9F7N - chains A and B of the 7 polymer chains in the assembly; structure by electron microscopy, 3.00 A resolution.

Chain A (and B):
Name: Large T antigen
Source organism: Betapolyomavirus macacae
Notes: EC 3.6.4.-; chain B of this document is another copy of the same molecule, construct and numbering; everything in this record applies to it too
UniProt: P03070 (LT_SV40); numbering as in UniProt (aligned over 266-627)
Chain sequence (362 residues; numbered 266 to 627; the number before each row is that of its first residue):
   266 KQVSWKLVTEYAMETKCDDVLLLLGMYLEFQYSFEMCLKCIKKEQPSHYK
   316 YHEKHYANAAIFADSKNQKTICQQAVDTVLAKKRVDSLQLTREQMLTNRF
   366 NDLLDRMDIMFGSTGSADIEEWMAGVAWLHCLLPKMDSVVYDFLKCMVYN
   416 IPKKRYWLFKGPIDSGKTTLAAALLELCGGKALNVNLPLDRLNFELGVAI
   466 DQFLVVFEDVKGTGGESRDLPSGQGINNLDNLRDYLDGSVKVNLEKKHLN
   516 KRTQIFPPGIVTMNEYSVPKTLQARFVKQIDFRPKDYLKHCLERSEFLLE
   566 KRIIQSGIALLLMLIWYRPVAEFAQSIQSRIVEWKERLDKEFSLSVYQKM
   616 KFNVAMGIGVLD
Small-molecule neighbours: ATP (adenosine-5'-triphosphate): P427, I428, D429, S430, G431, K432, T433, T434, R548, P549, K550, L553, L557
Swiss-Prot annotation at these positions:
  - binding site (Zn(2+)): C302, C305, H313, H317
  - binding site (ATP): G426 to T433
From the paper describing this entry:
  - binding site for Chains: S: K512, H513

Chain A / chain B interface:
Residue-residue contacts - 55 pairs, chain A then chain B:
  D284(A) with R349(B), salt bridge
  L286(A) with D342(B); A346(B)
  L287(A) with L353(B), hydrophobic
  L289(A) with D342(B); A346(B), hydrophobic
  G290(A) with A346(B); V350(B)
  M291(A) with V350(B); Q354(B)
  L293(A) with T343(B)
  E294(A) with V350(B)
  Q310(A) with Q354(B), hydrogen bond
  D329(A) with K271(B), salt bridge
  S330(A) with Q339(B), hydrogen bond (backbone-side chain)
  K331(A) with Q267(B), hydrogen bond; W270(B); Q339(B)
  Q333(A) with Q339(B), hydrogen bond
  T433(A) with S504(B)
  K446(A) with T518(B), hydrogen bond
  A447(A) with N508(B)
  L448(A) with N508(B)
  N449(A) with N496(B); D499(B), hydrogen bond
  N451(A) with N496(B)
  L452(A) with N496(B)
  R456(A) with N458(B); E510(B), salt bridge; K516(B)
  F459(A) with K516(B)
  E460(A) with K516(B), salt bridge
  E473(A) with D499(B); V505(B)
  D474(A) with R498(B), salt bridge
  K476(A) with D495(B), salt bridge; N496(B)
  P486(A) with D495(B); R498(B)
  K511(A) with N515(B)
  K512(A) with K511(B), hydrogen bond (side chain-backbone); H513(B); L514(B), hydrogen bond (side chain-backbone); N515(B), hydrogen bond (backbone-side chain)
  H513(A) with H513(B)
  L514(A) with N515(B)
  L564(A) with P417(B)
  E565(A) with Y414(B); I416(B)
  R567(A) with N415(B), hydrogen bond (side chain-backbone); I416(B); P417(B); G503(B); I520(B)
  Q570(A) with S504(B), hydrogen bond
Also at the interface, not in a pair above, chain A (39 interface residues in all): N332, K334, I428, A437
Also at the interface, not in a pair above, chain B (39 interface residues in all): L345, K418, F459, K506, K512, T536, A539

In short:
The chain A/chain B interface involves 39 residues from each chain; the contacts include 11 hydrogen bonds and
6 salt bridges. Among the polar pairs are D284(A)-R349(B), D329(A)-K271(B) and R456(A)-E510(B). Ligands of
chain A: ATP. From the paper: a binding site for Chains: S at K512(A) and H513(A).
Chain A and chain B are both Large T antigen (Betapolyomavirus macacae); the structure, Active SV40 LTAg
complex with DNA (3D variability component_000, frame_000), was determined by electron microscopy (same
publication as 9EVH, 9EVP, 9F3T, 9F3U, 9F5I, 9F73 and 14 further entries).
